1YL7 - chains A and D of the 4 polymer chains in the assembly; structure by X-ray diffraction, 2.34 A resolution.

== Chain A (and D) ==
Protein: Dihydrodipicolinate reductase
Organism: Mycobacterium tuberculosis
Notes: EC 1.3.1.26; chain D of this document is another copy of the same molecule, construct and numbering; everything in this record applies to it too
UniProtKB: P72024 (DAPB_MYCTU); residues 2-245 here = UniProt positions 2-245
Amino-acid sequence (245 residues; each row starts with the number of its first residue):
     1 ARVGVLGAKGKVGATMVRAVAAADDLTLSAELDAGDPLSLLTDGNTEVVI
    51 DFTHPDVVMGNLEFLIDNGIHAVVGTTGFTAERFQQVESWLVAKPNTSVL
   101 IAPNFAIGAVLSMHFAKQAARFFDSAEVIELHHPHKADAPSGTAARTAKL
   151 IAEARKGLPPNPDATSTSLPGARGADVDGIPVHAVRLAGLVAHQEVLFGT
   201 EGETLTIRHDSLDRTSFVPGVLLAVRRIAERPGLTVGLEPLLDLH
Construct notes: cloning artifact (1)
Bound ions: Mg2+: V20, A21, A23, L26
Residues lining bound ligands: NADH (NAI; 1,4-dihydronicotinamide adenine dinucleotide): L6, G7, K9, G10, K11, V12, G13, L32, D33, A34, F52, T53, P55, V57, N61, G75, T76, T77, A102, P103, N104, F105, F217

== Chain A / chain D interface ==
Contacting residue pairs - 102 pairs, chain A then chain D:
  D124(A) - A188(D)
  S125(A) - L187(D)
  S125(A) - A188(D)  hydrogen bond (side chain-backbone)
  E127(A) - V185(D)
  E127(A) - R186(D)  hydrogen bond (side chain-backbone)
  L131(A) - L197(D)  hydrophobic
  P134(A) - P162(D)
  P134(A) - D163(D)
  P134(A) - A164(D)  hydrogen bond (backbone-backbone)
  H135(A) - A164(D)
  K136(A) - A164(D)
  K136(A) - T165(D)  hydrogen bond (backbone-backbone)
  A137(A) - A164(D)
  A137(A) - T165(D)
  A137(A) - S166(D)  hydrogen bond (backbone-backbone)
  A137(A) - T167(D)  hydrogen bond (backbone-backbone)
  D138(A) - T167(D)
  A139(A) - T167(D)  hydrogen bond (backbone-backbone)
  A139(A) - S168(D)
  A139(A) - L169(D)  hydrogen bond (backbone-backbone)
  A139(A) - A172(D)
  P140(A) - L169(D)
  P140(A) - A172(D)
  P162(A) - P134(D)
  D163(A) - P134(D)
  D163(A) - R186(D)
  A164(A) - P134(D)  hydrogen bond (backbone-backbone)
  A164(A) - H135(D)
  A164(A) - K136(D)
  A164(A) - A137(D)
  T165(A) - K136(D)  hydrogen bond (backbone-backbone)
  T165(A) - A137(D)
  S166(A) - A137(D)  hydrogen bond (backbone-backbone)
  T167(A) - A137(D)  hydrogen bond (backbone-backbone)
  T167(A) - D138(D)
  T167(A) - A139(D)  hydrogen bond (backbone-backbone)
  S168(A) - A139(D)
  L169(A) - A139(D)  hydrogen bond (backbone-backbone)
  L169(A) - P140(D)
  L169(A) - A175(D)  hydrophobic
  L169(A) - V177(D)  hydrophobic
  P170(A) - G174(D)
  P170(A) - A175(D)
  G171(A) - G171(D)
  G171(A) - G174(D)
  G171(A) - A175(D)  hydrogen bond (backbone-backbone)
  A172(A) - A139(D)
  A172(A) - P140(D)
  A172(A) - A175(D)
  A172(A) - V182(D)
  A172(A) - H183(D)
  A172(A) - A184(D)  hydrogen bond (backbone-backbone)
  R173(A) - A184(D)  hydrogen bond (side chain-backbone)
  R173(A) - V185(D)
  R173(A) - R186(D)
  G174(A) - P170(D)
  G174(A) - G171(D)
  A175(A) - L169(D)  hydrophobic
  A175(A) - P170(D)
  A175(A) - G171(D)
  A175(A) - A172(D)
  V177(A) - L169(D)  hydrophobic
  V182(A) - A172(D)
  H183(A) - A172(D)
  H183(A) - H183(D)
  H183(A) - A184(D)
  H183(A) - V185(D)
  A184(A) - A172(D)  hydrogen bond (backbone-backbone)
  A184(A) - R173(D)  hydrogen bond (backbone-side chain)
  A184(A) - H183(D)
  V185(A) - E127(D)
  V185(A) - R173(D)
  V185(A) - H183(D)
  R186(A) - E127(D)  hydrogen bond (backbone-side chain)
  R186(A) - D163(D)
  R186(A) - R173(D)
  L187(A) - S125(D)
  L187(A) - E127(D)
  L187(A) - L197(D)
  L187(A) - F198(D)
  L187(A) - G199(D)
  A188(A) - D124(D)
  A188(A) - S125(D)  hydrogen bond (backbone-side chain)
  A188(A) - G199(D)
  A188(A) - T200(D)  hydrogen bond (backbone-backbone)
  A188(A) - E201(D)
  A188(A) - T204(D)
  G189(A) - T200(D)
  G189(A) - E201(D)
  G189(A) - T204(D)
  L190(A) - T204(D)
  L197(A) - L131(D)  hydrophobic
  L197(A) - L187(D)
  F198(A) - L187(D)
  G199(A) - L187(D)
  G199(A) - A188(D)
  T200(A) - A188(D)
  T200(A) - G189(D)
  E201(A) - G189(D)
  T204(A) - L187(D)
  T204(A) - A188(D)
  T204(A) - L190(D)
Also at the interface, not in a pair above, chain A (44 interface residues in all): A126, I129, G202
Also at the interface, not in a pair above, chain D (45 interface residues in all): A126, I129, G202, E203

== In short ==
The interface between chain A and chain D involves 44 residues on one side and 45 on the other, with 22
hydrogen bonds. Polar pairs include S125(A)-A188(D), E127(A)-R186(D) and R173(A)-A184(D). Bound to chain A:
NADH. V20(A), A21(A), A23(A) and L26(A) form the Mg2+ site.
Both chains are Dihydrodipicolinate reductase (Mycobacterium tuberculosis). Entry 1YL7 (the crystal structure
of Mycobacterium tuberculosis dihydrodipicolinate reductase (Rv2773c) in complex with NADH (crystal form C))
was determined by X-ray diffraction (same publication as 1YL5 and 1YL6).
